PDB entry 8XBU | electron microscopy, 4.24 A resolution (low resolution: residue-level contacts below are approximate; hydrogen-bond / salt-bridge calls are withheld) | chains G and J of the 20 polymer chains in the assembly

== Chain G ==
Protein: Histone H2A type 1-B/E
Source organism: Homo sapiens
Reference sequence: P04908 (H2A1B_HUMAN); residues 0-129 here correspond to UniProt positions 1-130 (UniProt number = residue number + 1)
Amino-acid sequence (133 residues; numbered -3 to 129; the number before each row is that of its first residue; numbers below 1 keep their minus sign (Gly-3 is residue -3)):
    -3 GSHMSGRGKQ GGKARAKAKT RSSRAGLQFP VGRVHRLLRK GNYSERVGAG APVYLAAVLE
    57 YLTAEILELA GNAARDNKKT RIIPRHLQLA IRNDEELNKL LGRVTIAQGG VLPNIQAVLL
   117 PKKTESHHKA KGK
Unresolved in the structure: -3 to 14, 119-129
Differences from the reference sequence: expression tag (-3 to -1)
Curated features (UniProtKB/Swiss-Prot):
  - modified residue: Ser1 (N-acetylserine), Arg3 (Citrulline), Lys5 (N6-(2-hydroxyisobutyryl)lysine), Lys9 (N6-(2-hydroxyisobutyryl)lysine), Lys13 (N6-(beta-hydroxybutyryl)lysine), Lys36 (N6-(2-hydroxyisobutyryl)lysine), Lys74 (N6-(2-hydroxyisobutyryl)lysine), Lys75 (N6-(2-hydroxyisobutyryl)lysine), Lys95 (N6-(2-hydroxyisobutyryl)lysine), Gln104 (N5-methylglutamine), Lys118 (N6-(2-hydroxyisobutyryl)lysine), Lys119 (N6-crotonyllysine), Thr120 (Phosphothreonine), Lys125 (N6-crotonyllysine)
  - cross-link (Glycyl lysine isopeptide (Lys-Gly)): Lys13 (interchain with G-Cter in ubiquitin), Lys15 (interchain with G-Cter in ubiquitin), Lys119 (interchain with G-Cter in ubiquitin)

== Chain J ==
Molecule: 153-nt DNA strand
Source organism: synthetic construct
Sequence (153 nucleotides; row label = number of the first residue in the row):
     1 TGGCCGTTTT CGTTGTTTTT TTCTGTCTCG TGCCTGGTGT CTTGGGTGTA ATCCCCTTGG
    61 CGGTTAAAAC GCGGGGGACA GCGCGTACGT GCGTTTAAGC GGTGCTAGAG CTGTCTACGA
   121 CCAATTGAGC GGCCTCGGCA CCGGGATTCT GAT

== Chain G / chain J interface ==
Pairs across the interface (11; chain G residue first):
  Arg29(G) - DC130(J)
  Arg42(G) - DA120(J)
  Val43(G) - DG119(J)
  Val43(G) - DA120(J)
  Gly44(G) - DG119(J)
  Ala45(G) - DG119(J)
  Lys75(G) - DC139(J)
  Thr76(G) - DG138(J)
  Thr76(G) - DC139(J)
  Arg77(G) - DG138(J)
  Arg77(G) - DC139(J)
Interface residues without a listed pair, chain G (10 interface residues in all): Thr16, Glu41
Interface residues without a listed pair, chain J (8 interface residues in all): DA128, DG129, DA140

== Overview ==
The interface between chain G and chain J involves 10 residues on one side and 8 on the other.
Chain G is Histone H2A type 1-B/E (Homo sapiens) and chain J is a 153-nt DNA strand (synthetic construct); the
structure, The cryo-EM structure of the decameric RAD51 ring bound to the nucleosome with the linker DNA ...,
was determined by electron microscopy, deposited together with 8JND, 8JNE, 8JNF, 8XBT and 8XBW.
